Entry 4X0G (X-ray diffraction, 3.21 A resolution); this record covers chains A and F of the 4 polymer chains in the assembly.

[Chain A]
Name: Blastoderm-specific gene 25A
Source organism: Drosophila melanogaster
UniProtKB: Q9VR17 (Q9VR17_DROME); residues 3-111 here correspond to UniProt positions 250-358 (UniProt number = residue number + 247)
Amino-acid sequence (109 residues; each row starts with the number of its first residue):
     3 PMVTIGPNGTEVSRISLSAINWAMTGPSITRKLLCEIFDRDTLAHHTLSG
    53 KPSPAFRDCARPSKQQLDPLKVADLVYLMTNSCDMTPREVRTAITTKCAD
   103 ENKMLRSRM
Disordered / not traced: 111
Construct notes: conflict Ala-25 (Asp272 in Q9VR17), Cys-85 (Leu332 in Q9VR17)
What the authors report for this chain:
  - binding site for the 13-nt DNA strand: Ser-55, Lys-105
  - binding site for the 13-nt DNA strand (chain F): His-47 to Leu-69, Asp-102

[Chain F]
Molecule: 13-nt DNA strand
Sequence (13 nucleotides; each row starts with the number of its first residue):
     1 GTTCCAATTGGAA

[Chain A / chain F interface]
Residue-residue contacts - 16 pairs, chain A then chain F:
  Thr-27(A) / DC4(F)  phosphate contact
  Pro-29(A) / DC4(F)  phosphate contact
  Arg-33(A) / DT3(F)  salt bridge to the phosphate
  Arg-33(A) / DC4(F)  phosphate contact
  Lys-34(A) / DT2(F)  phosphate contact
  Lys-34(A) / DT3(F)  salt bridge to the phosphate
  Arg-42(A) / DT2(F)  salt bridge to the phosphate
  Pro-56(A) / DT9(F)  base contact
  Pro-56(A) / DG10(F)  sugar contact
  Ala-57(A) / DT8(F)  base contact
  Ala-57(A) / DT9(F)  sugar contact
  Arg-59(A) / DG10(F)  hydrogen bond to the phosphate
  Arg-59(A) / DG11(F)  salt bridge to the phosphate
  Lys-99(A) / DT3(F)  phosphate contact
  Asp-102(A) / DT3(F)  base contact
  Lys-105(A) / DC4(F)  base contact
Other interface residues (no listed pair), chain A (13 interface residues in all): Ser-30, Met-106

[Summary]
The interface between chain A and chain F involves 13 residues on one side and 7 on the other, with 1 hydrogen
bond and 4 salt bridges. Among the polar pairs are Arg-59(A)/DG10(F), Arg-33(A)/DT3(F) and Lys-34(A)/DT3(F).
The paper reports a binding site for the 13-nt DNA strand at Ser-55(A) and Lys-105(A); a binding site for the
13-nt DNA strand (chain F) at His-47(A) and Asp-102(A).
Chain A is Blastoderm-specific gene 25A (Drosophila melanogaster) and chain F is a 13-nt DNA strand; the
structure, Structure of Bsg25A binding with DNA, was determined by X-ray diffraction.
